Entry 7AA4 (X-ray diffraction, 1.68 A resolution); this record covers chains A and B.

== Chain A ==
Protein: Negative regulator of genetic competence ClpC/mecB
Organism: Mycobacterium tuberculosis
UniProtKB: A0A655JDN0 (A0A655JDN0_MYCTX); residues 1-148 here = UniProt positions 1-148
Chain sequence (156 residues; numbered 1 to 156; the number before each row is that of its first residue):
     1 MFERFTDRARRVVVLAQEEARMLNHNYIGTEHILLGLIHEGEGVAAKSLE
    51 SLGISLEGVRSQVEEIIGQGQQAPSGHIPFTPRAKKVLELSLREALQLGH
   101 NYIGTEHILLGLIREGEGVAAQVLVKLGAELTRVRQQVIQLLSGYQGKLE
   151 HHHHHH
Sequence notes: expression tag (149-156)

== Chain B ==
Protein: polymer Cyclomarin A analogue
Chain sequence (7 residues; numbered 1 to 7; the number before each row is that of its first residue):
     1 WXAXVLI
Modified / non-standard residues: NMK (N-methyl Lysine) at position 2; WPA ((betaR)-beta-methoxy-L-phenylalanine) at position 4; Leu6 (N-methylleucine; MLE)

== How chain A and chain B interact ==
Residue-residue contacts (18):
  Met1(A) - Trp1(B)
  Phe2(A) - Trp1(B)  hydrophobic
  Phe2(A) - WPA_4(B)
  Phe2(A) - Leu6(B)
  Phe2(A) - Ile7(B)
  Arg10(A) - Leu6(B)
  Val13(A) - Val5(B)
  Val13(A) - Leu6(B)
  Val14(A) - Val5(B)  hydrophobic
  Gln17(A) - Val5(B)
  His77(A) - WPA_4(B)
  Ile78(A) - WPA_4(B)
  Pro79(A) - Ala3(B)
  Pro79(A) - WPA_4(B)
  Phe80(A) - Ala3(B)  hydrogen bond (backbone-backbone)
  Phe80(A) - WPA_4(B)
  Lys85(A) - NMK_2(B)
  Leu88(A) - Trp1(B)
Also at the interface, not in a pair above, chain A (15 interface residues in all): Phe5, Ile28, Glu89

== Summary ==
The interface between chain A and chain B involves 15 residues on one side and 7 on the other, with 1 hydrogen
bond. Its one hydrogen bond, Phe80(A)-Ala3(B), is backbone to backbone.
Chain A is Negative regulator of genetic competence ClpC/mecB (Mycobacterium tuberculosis) and chain B is
polymer Cyclomarin A analogue; the structure, Structure of ClpC1-NTD bound to a CymA analogue, was determined
by X-ray diffraction together with 7ABR from the same study.
